Entry 8ID2 (X-ray diffraction, 1.80 A resolution); this record covers chains A and C of the 4 polymer chains in the assembly.

Chain A:
Protein: Splicing factor 3A subunit 1
Organism: Homo sapiens
Reference sequence: Q15459 (SF3A1_HUMAN); residue numbers follow UniProt; this construct covers 703-793
Chain sequence (117 residues; row label = number of the first residue in the row):
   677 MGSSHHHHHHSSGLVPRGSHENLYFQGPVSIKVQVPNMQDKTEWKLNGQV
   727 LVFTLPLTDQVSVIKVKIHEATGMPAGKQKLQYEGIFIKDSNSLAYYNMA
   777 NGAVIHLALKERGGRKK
Disordered / not traced: 677-698
Sequence notes: initiating methionine (677); expression tag (678-702)
Curated features (UniProtKB/Swiss-Prot):
  - modified residue: Tyr-759 (Phosphotyrosine)

Chain C:
Molecule: 24-nt RNA strand
Sequence (24 nucleotides; numbered 1 to 24; the number before each row is that of its first residue):
     1 GGGGACUGCGUUCGCGCUUUCCCC

Interface between chain A and chain C:
Pairs across the interface (29; chain A residue first):
  Gly-753(A) / C9(C)  phosphate contact
  Lys-754(A) / U7(C)  salt bridge to the phosphate
  Lys-756(A) / U11(C)  hydrogen bond to the base
  Lys-756(A) / C13(C)  hydrogen bond to the base
  Phe-763(A) / U12(C)  phosphate contact
  Phe-763(A) / C13(C)  stacking on the base
  Lys-765(A) / U11(C)  salt bridge to the phosphate
  Lys-765(A) / U12(C)  salt bridge to the phosphate
  Lys-786(A) / C9(C)  base contact
  Lys-786(A) / G10(C)  salt bridge to the phosphate
  Lys-786(A) / U11(C)  base contact
  Glu-787(A) / C15(C)  hydrogen bond to the base
  Arg-788(A) / C6(C)  base contact
  Arg-788(A) / U7(C)  salt bridge to the phosphate
  Arg-788(A) / G8(C)  hydrogen bond to the base
  Arg-788(A) / C9(C)  base contact
  Arg-788(A) / C15(C)  base contact
  Arg-788(A) / G16(C)  base contact
  Gly-789(A) / C15(C)  base contact
  Gly-789(A) / G16(C)  hydrogen bond to the base
  Gly-789(A) / C17(C)  hydrogen bond to the base
  Gly-790(A) / G16(C)  hydrogen bond to the phosphate
  Gly-790(A) / C17(C)  phosphate contact
  Arg-791(A) / G16(C)  phosphate contact
  Arg-791(A) / C17(C)  hydrogen bond to the phosphate
  Lys-792(A) / G2(C)  hydrogen bond to the base
  Lys-792(A) / G3(C)  hydrogen bond to the base
  Lys-793(A) / U18(C)  salt bridge to the phosphate
  Lys-793(A) / U19(C)  phosphate contact

Summary:
Chain A and chain C form an interface of 13 and 15 residues respectively; the contacts include 10 hydrogen
bonds, 6 salt bridges and 1 aromatic stacking contact. Polar pairs include Lys-756(A)/U11(C),
Lys-756(A)/C13(C) and Glu-787(A)/C15(C).
Chain A is Splicing factor 3A subunit 1 (Homo sapiens) and chain C is a 24-nt RNA strand; the structure,
Crystal structure of the ubiquitin-like domain in the SF3A1 subunit of human U2 snRNP complexed with ..., was
determined by X-ray diffraction.
